5HWJ - chains B and C of the 4 polymer chains in the assembly; structure by X-ray diffraction, 1.65 A resolution.

== Chain B (and C) ==
Molecule: Probable 5-dehydro-4-deoxyglucarate dehydratase
Source organism: Agrobacterium fabrum (strain C58 / ATCC 33970)
Notes: EC 4.2.1.41; chain C of this document is another copy of the same molecule, construct and numbering; everything in this record applies to it too
Reference sequence: Q8UB77 (KDGD_AGRFC); residue numbers follow UniProt; this construct covers 1-303
Amino-acid sequence (311 residues; row label = number of the first residue in the row):
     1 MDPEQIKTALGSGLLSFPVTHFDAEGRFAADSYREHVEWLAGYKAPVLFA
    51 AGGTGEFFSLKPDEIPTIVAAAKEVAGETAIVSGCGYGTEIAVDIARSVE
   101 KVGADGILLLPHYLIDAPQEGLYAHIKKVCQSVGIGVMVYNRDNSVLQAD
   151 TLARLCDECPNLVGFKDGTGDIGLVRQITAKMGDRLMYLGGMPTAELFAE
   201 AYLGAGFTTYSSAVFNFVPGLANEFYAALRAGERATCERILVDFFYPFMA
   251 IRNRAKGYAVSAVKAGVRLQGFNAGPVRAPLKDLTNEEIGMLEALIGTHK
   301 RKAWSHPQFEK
Unresolved in the structure: 304-311 (chain C: 302-311)
Construct notes: conflict D2 (Asn in Q8UB77); expression tag (304-311)

== Interface between chain B and chain C ==
Residue-residue contacts (34; chain B residue first):
  I172(B) - I172(C)  hydrophobic
  I172(B) - L197(C)
  I172(B) - F198(C)  hydrophobic
  I172(B) - A201(C)  hydrophobic
  G173(B) - F198(C)
  R176(B) - E200(C)  salt bridge
  R176(B) - R234(C)
  R176(B) - E238(C)  salt bridge
  R176(B) - L241(C)
  R176(B) - Y246(C)
  Q177(B) - Y246(C)  hydrogen bond (backbone-side chain)
  Q177(B) - M249(C)
  A180(B) - E238(C)
  F198(B) - I172(C)  hydrophobic
  F198(B) - G173(C)
  E200(B) - R176(C)  salt bridge
  E200(B) - G204(C)
  A201(B) - I172(C)  hydrophobic
  A201(B) - A201(C)
  Y202(B) - I172(C)  hydrophobic
  G204(B) - E200(C)
  G204(B) - R234(C)  hydrogen bond (backbone-side chain)
  A205(B) - R234(C)  hydrogen bond (backbone-side chain)
  G206(B) - R234(C)
  R234(B) - R176(C)
  R234(B) - G204(C)  hydrogen bond (side chain-backbone)
  R234(B) - A205(C)  hydrogen bond (side chain-backbone)
  R234(B) - G206(C)
  E238(B) - R176(C)  salt bridge
  E238(B) - A180(C)
  L241(B) - R176(C)
  Y246(B) - R176(C)
  Y246(B) - Q177(C)  hydrogen bond (side chain-backbone)
  M249(B) - Q177(C)
Interface residues without a listed pair, chain B (22 interface residues in all): G170, T179, L197, L203, V242
Interface residues without a listed pair, chain C (21 interface residues in all): G170, T179, L203, V242

== Summary ==
22 residues of chain B and 21 residues of chain C are in contact; the contacts include 6 hydrogen bonds and 4
salt bridges. Among the polar pairs are R176(B)-E200(C), R176(B)-E238(C) and Q177(B)-Y246(C).
Chain B and chain C are both Probable 5-dehydro-4-deoxyglucarate dehydratase (Agrobacterium fabrum (strain C58
/ ATCC 33970)); the structure, Crystal structure of keto-deoxy-D-galactarate dehydratase, was determined by
X-ray diffraction (same publication as 5HWM, 5HWN, 4UR7 and 4UR8).
